6A16 - chain A; structure by X-ray diffraction, 2.00 A resolution.

Chain A:
Name: Cytochrome P450 90B1
Source organism: Arabidopsis thaliana
Notes: EC 1.14.-.-
UniProtKB: O64989 (C90B1_ARATH); residue numbers follow UniProt; this construct covers 29-513
Amino-acid sequence (491 residues; numbered 27 to 517; the number before each row is that of its first residue):
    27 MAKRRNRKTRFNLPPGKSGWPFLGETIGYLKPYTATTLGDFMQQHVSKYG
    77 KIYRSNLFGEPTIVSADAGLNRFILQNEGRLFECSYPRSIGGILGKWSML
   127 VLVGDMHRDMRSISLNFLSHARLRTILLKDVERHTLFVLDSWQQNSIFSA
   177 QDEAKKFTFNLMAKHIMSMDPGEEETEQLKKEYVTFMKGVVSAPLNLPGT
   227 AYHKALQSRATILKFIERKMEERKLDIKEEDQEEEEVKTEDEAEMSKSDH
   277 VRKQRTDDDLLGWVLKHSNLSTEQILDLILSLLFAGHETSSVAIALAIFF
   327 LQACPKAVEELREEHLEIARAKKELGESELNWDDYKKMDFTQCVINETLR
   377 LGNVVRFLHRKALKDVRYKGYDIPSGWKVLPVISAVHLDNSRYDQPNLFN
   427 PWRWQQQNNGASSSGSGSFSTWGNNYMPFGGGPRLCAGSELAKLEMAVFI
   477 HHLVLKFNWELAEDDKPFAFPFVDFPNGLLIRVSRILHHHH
Not modelled in the structure: 27-35, 259-281, 433-448, 514-517
Differences from the reference sequence: initiating methionine (27); expression tag (28, 514-517); engineered mutation Leu506 (Pro in O64989)
Ion coordination: heme Fe: Cys462 (together with uniconazole)
Residues lining bound ligands:
  - heme (HEM): Cys110, Met125, Leu126, His133, Arg137, Ser140, Leu144, Met188, Leu308, Ala311, Gly312, Thr315, Ser316, Ala319, Leu375, Val380, Val381, Leu384, Arg386, Ile409, Pro454, Phe455, Gly456, Pro459, Arg460, Leu461, Cys462, Ala463, Gly464, Leu467, Ala468
  - uniconazole (UCZ; (1E,3S)-1-(4-chlorophenyl)-4,4-dimethyl-2-(1H-1,2,4-triazol-1-yl)pent-1-en-3-ol): Ile53, Tyr55, Tyr112, Ile116, Leu120, Leu126, Val216, Phe310, Ala311, Thr315, Val381, Leu384
Swiss-Prot annotation at these positions:
  - binding site (heme): Cys462
  - mutagenesis: Ile324 to Phe326 (In dwf4-2; dwarf plant)

Summary:
Ligands of chain A: heme and uniconazole. From UniProt: heme-binding residue Cys462 and 3 mutagenesis sites.
Chain A is Cytochrome P450 90B1 (Arabidopsis thaliana); the structure, Crystal structure of CYP90B1 in complex
with uniconazole, was determined by X-ray diffraction, deposited together with 6A15, 6A17 and 6A18.
